Entry 3BOY (X-ray diffraction, 1.70 A resolution); this record covers chains D and B of the 4 polymer chains in the assembly.

== Chain D ==
Molecule: 22-nt RNA strand
Sequence (22 nucleotides; row label = number of the first residue in the row):
     1 UUUAGUUUUUAGUUUUUAGUUU

== Chain B ==
Name: Hut operon positive regulatory protein
From: Bacillus subtilis
UniProtKB: P10943 (HUTP_BACSU); numbering as in UniProt (aligned over 2-148)
Chain sequence (147 residues; each row starts with the number of its first residue):
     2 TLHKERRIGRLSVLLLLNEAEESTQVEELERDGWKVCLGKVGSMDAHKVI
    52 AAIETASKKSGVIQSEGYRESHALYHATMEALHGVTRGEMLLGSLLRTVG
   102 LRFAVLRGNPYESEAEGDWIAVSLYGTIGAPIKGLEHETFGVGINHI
Differences from the reference sequence: engineered mutation Ile51 (Val in P10943)
Bound ions: Mg2+ site 1: His73, His77 (together with histidine) (shared with 1 residue of chain C); Mg2+ site 2: His138 (together with histidine) (shared with 2 residues of chain A)
Small-molecule neighbours:
  - histidine (HIS), molecule 1: Tyr69, His73, Tyr76, His77
  - histidine (HIS), molecule 2: Glu81, Arg88, Leu97, Arg98, Ile129, Gly130, Ala131, Leu136, His138

== How chain D and chain B interact ==
Pairs across the interface (37):
  U1(D) with Lys41(B), hydrogen bond to the sugar; Ala53(B), sugar contact; Thr56(B), base contact; Ala57(B), base contact; Lys60(B), base contact
  U2(D) with Lys41(B), sugar contact
  U3(D) with Lys41(B), salt bridge to the phosphate; Val42(B), sugar contact; Gly43(B), hydrogen bond to the sugar; Gly101(B), base contact; Leu102(B), base contact; Arg103(B), base contact
  A4(D) with Gly43(B), sugar contact; Ser44(B), hydrogen bond to the sugar; Met45(B), sugar contact; Thr99(B), hydrogen bond to the sugar; Val100(B), hydrogen bond to the base; Gly101(B), hydrogen bond to the base; Thr128(B), hydrogen bond to the base; Glu137(B), hydrogen bond to the base
  G5(D) with Met45(B), sugar contact; Thr99(B), base contact; Ala131(B), hydrogen bond to the base; Pro132(B), hydrogen bond to the sugar; Ile133(B), hydrogen bond to the base; Lys134(B), base contact; Glu137(B), hydrogen bond to the base
  U6(D) with Pro132(B), sugar contact; Ile133(B), base contact
  U7(D) with Leu97(B), base contact; Ala131(B), base contact; Pro132(B), base contact; Ile133(B), base contact
  U21(D) with Ala52(B), base contact; Glu55(B), hydrogen bond to the base; Thr56(B), hydrogen bond to the sugar
  U22(D) with Thr56(B), hydrogen bond to the phosphate
Other interface residues (no listed pair), chain B (25 interface residues in all): Gly135, Leu136

== In short ==
9 residues of chain D face 25 of chain B across their interface; the contacts include 15 hydrogen bonds and 1
salt bridge. Among the polar pairs are A4(D)-Val100(B), A4(D)-Gly101(B) and A4(D)-Thr128(B). Chain B binds
histidine.
Chain D is a 22-nt RNA strand and chain B is Hut operon positive regulatory protein (Bacillus subtilis); the
structure, Crystal structure of the HutP antitermination complex bound to the HUT mRNA, was determined by
X-ray diffraction.
